PDB entry 8OLU | electron microscopy, 2.59 A resolution | chains A and G of the 28 polymer chains in the assembly

# Chain A
Protein: Proteasome subunit alpha type
From: Leishmania tarentolae
Reference sequence: A0A640KZP5 (A0A640KZP5_LEITA); numbering as in UniProt (aligned over 1-250)
Chain sequence (250 residues; row label = number of the first residue in the row):
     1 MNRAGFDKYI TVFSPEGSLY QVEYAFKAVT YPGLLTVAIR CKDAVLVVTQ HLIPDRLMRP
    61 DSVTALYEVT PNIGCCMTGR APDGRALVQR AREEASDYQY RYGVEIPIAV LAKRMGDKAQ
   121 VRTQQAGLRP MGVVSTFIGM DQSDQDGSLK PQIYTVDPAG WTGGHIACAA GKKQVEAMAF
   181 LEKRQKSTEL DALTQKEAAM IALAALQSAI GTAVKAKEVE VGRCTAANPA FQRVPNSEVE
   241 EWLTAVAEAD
Unresolved in the structure: 1-5, 250

# Chain G
Protein: Proteasome alpha 7 subunit, putative
From: Leishmania tarentolae
Reference sequence: A0A640KJI7 (A0A640KJI7_LEITA); residue numbers follow UniProt; this construct covers 1-238
Chain sequence (238 residues; numbered 1 to 238; the number before each row is that of its first residue):
     1 MAGTGSGHDQ STDVFSAEGR VFQVEYAGKA VDNSSTAVAA CCKDGVVVAV EKVHTSRMLE
    61 KGSNNRIHAV DRQAGICICG LLPDGRAIVS RARQEAENSR DIFATPIRGS VLANRVGEFM
   121 HAYTTHFAYR PFGCSAIIAS YADDGPQLFV SDPSGTVAGY YGVALGKAKT VAKSELEKLD
   181 FSSLTCDEAV GKLASILHEV HDKQKDKLYE VEVAWVCDKS DRKFVHVPAD MVPAETSH
Unresolved in the structure: 1-6, 233-238

# Chain A / chain G interface
Residue-residue contacts (68; chain A residue first):
  Tyr9(A) with Gly7(G); His8(G); Val14(G)
  Gln21(A) with Val14(G); Phe15(G), hydrogen bond (side chain-backbone)
  Tyr24(A) with Phe15(G); Ser16(G); Ala17(G), hydrophobic; Gly19(G)
  Ala25(A) with Phe15(G), hydrophobic
  Lys27(A) with Ala17(G); Glu18(G); Gly19(G)
  Ala28(A) with Phe15(G), hydrophobic; Gly19(G)
  Tyr31(A) with Glu18(G); Arg20(G), hydrogen bond
  Asp55(A) with Tyr160(G); Lys173(G), salt bridge
  Arg56(A) with Glu177(G), hydrogen bond (side chain-backbone)
  Leu57(A) with Tyr160(G); Tyr161(G), hydrogen bond (backbone-backbone); Gly162(G), hydrogen bond (backbone-backbone); Leu176(G), hydrophobic; Glu177(G); Phe181(G), hydrophobic
  Met58(A) with Ala158(G), hydrophobic; Gly159(G); Tyr160(G); Tyr161(G)
  Arg59(A) with Cys41(G); Pro146(G), hydrogen bond (side chain-backbone); Gln147(G); Gly159(G), hydrogen bond (backbone-backbone); Tyr160(G); Tyr161(G)
  Ser62(A) with Ala158(G); Gly159(G), hydrogen bond (side chain-backbone)
  Arg80(A) with Val21(G); Val24(G)
  Pro82(A) with His121(G), hydrogen bond (backbone-side chain); Ser154(G); Gly155(G); Thr156(G)
  Asp83(A) with His121(G), salt bridge
  Arg85(A) with Asn114(G), hydrogen bond; Arg115(G); Glu118(G), salt bridge
  Ala86(A) with His121(G)
  Gln89(A) with Glu118(G)
  Arg122(A) with Thr125(G)
  Gly127(A) with Asp13(G); Thr125(G); His126(G); Phe127(G), hydrogen bond (backbone-backbone)
  Leu128(A) with Thr125(G); His126(G)
  Arg129(A) with Thr12(G), hydrogen bond (side chain-backbone); Asp13(G); Phe15(G); Val21(G); His121(G); Thr124(G), hydrogen bond (side chain-backbone); Thr125(G), hydrogen bond (backbone-backbone)
  Pro130(A) with Phe15(G)
  Met131(A) with His121(G); Thr125(G)
  Gly132(A) with Phe15(G)
Interface residues without a listed pair, chain A (27 interface residues in all): Pro60
Interface residues without a listed pair, chain G (39 interface residues in all): Glu25, Phe149, Leu179

# Summary
The interface between chain A and chain G involves 27 residues on one side and 39 on the other; the contacts
include 14 hydrogen bonds and 3 salt bridges. Polar contacts include Asp55(A)-Lys173(G), Asp83(A)-His121(G)
and Arg85(A)-Glu118(G).
Here chain A is Proteasome subunit alpha type and chain G is Proteasome alpha 7 subunit, putative, both from
Leishmania tarentolae. Entry 8OLU (Leishmania tarentolae proteasome 20S subunit in complex with
1-Benzyl-N-(3-(cyclopropylcarbamoyl)phenyl)-6-oxo-1,6-dihydropyridazine-3-carboxamide) was determined by
electron microscopy.
